PDB entry 1LFQ | X-ray diffraction, 2.60 A resolution | chains A and B

# Chain A
Name: Hemoglobin alpha chain
Organism: Homo sapiens
UniProt: P69905 (HBA_HUMAN); residues 1-141 here = UniProt positions 1-141
Sequence (141 residues; numbered 1 to 141; the number before each row is that of its first residue):
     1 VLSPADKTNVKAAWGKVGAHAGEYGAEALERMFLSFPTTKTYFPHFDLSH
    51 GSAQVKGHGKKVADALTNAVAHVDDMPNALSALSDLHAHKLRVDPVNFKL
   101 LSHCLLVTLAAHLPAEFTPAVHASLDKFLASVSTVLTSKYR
Bound ions: heme Fe near His87 (its only coordinating residue here)
Residues lining bound ligands: heme (HEM): Met32, Thr39, Tyr42, Phe43, His45, Phe46, His58, Lys61, Ala65, Leu66, Leu83, Leu86, His87, Leu91, Val93, Asn97, Phe98, Leu101, Val132, Leu136
UniProt features mapped onto this chain:
  - site: Lys61 (Not glycated)

# Chain B
Name: Hemoglobin beta chain
Organism: Homo sapiens
UniProt: P68871 (HBB_HUMAN); numbering as in UniProt (aligned over 1-146)
Sequence (146 residues; row label = number of the first residue in the row):
     1 VHLTPEEKSAVTALWGKVNVDEVGGEALGRLLVVYPWTQRFFESFGDLST
    51 PDAVMGNPKVKAHGKKVLGAFSDGLAHLDNLKGTFATLSELHCDKLHVDP
   101 ENFRLLGNVLVCVLAHHFGKEFTPPVQAAYQKVVAGVANALAHKYH
Bound ions: heme Fe near His92 (its only coordinating residue here)
Residues lining bound ligands: heme (HEM): Leu31, Thr38, Phe41, Phe42, His63, Lys66, Val67, Ala70, Phe71, Leu88, Leu91, His92, Leu96, Val98, Asn102, Phe103, Leu106, Val137, Leu141

# Chain A / chain B interface
Residue-residue contacts - 33 pairs, chain A then chain B:
  Arg31(A) - Phe122(B)  hydrogen bond (side chain-backbone)
  Arg31(A) - Thr123(B)
  Arg31(A) - Pro124(B)
  Arg31(A) - Gln127(B)  hydrogen bond
  Leu34(A) - Pro124(B)  hydrophobic
  Leu34(A) - Pro125(B)
  Leu34(A) - Ala128(B)
  Ser35(A) - Gln127(B)  hydrogen bond
  Ser35(A) - Ala128(B)
  Ser35(A) - Gln131(B)
  His103(A) - Asn108(B)  hydrogen bond (side chain-backbone)
  His103(A) - Gln131(B)
  Val107(A) - Cys112(B)  hydrophobic
  Val107(A) - Ala115(B)  hydrophobic
  Val107(A) - Phe122(B)  hydrophobic
  Val107(A) - Gln127(B)
  Ala110(A) - Ala115(B)
  Ala110(A) - His116(B)
  Ala111(A) - Ala115(B)
  Ala111(A) - Gly119(B)
  Ala111(A) - Lys120(B)
  His112(A) - Lys120(B)
  Pro114(A) - His116(B)  hydrogen bond (backbone-side chain)
  Phe117(A) - Arg30(B)  hydrogen bond (backbone-side chain)
  Phe117(A) - His116(B)
  Thr118(A) - Arg30(B)
  Pro119(A) - Arg30(B)
  Pro119(A) - Met55(B)  hydrophobic
  His122(A) - Arg30(B)  hydrogen bond
  His122(A) - Val34(B)
  Ala123(A) - Val34(B)  hydrophobic
  Asp126(A) - Val34(B)
  Asp126(A) - Tyr35(B)  hydrogen bond
Also at the interface, not in a pair above, chain A (20 interface residues in all): Glu30, Phe36, Cys104, Leu106, Ala120
Also at the interface, not in a pair above, chain B (20 interface residues in all): Val33, Pro51, Val111

# In short
The chain A/chain B interface involves 20 residues from each chain; the contacts include 8 hydrogen bonds.
Among the polar pairs are Arg31(A)-Phe122(B), Arg31(A)-Gln127(B) and Ser35(A)-Gln127(B). Chain A binds heme.
Bound to chain B: heme.
Chain A is Hemoglobin alpha chain and chain B is Hemoglobin beta chain, both from Homo sapiens; the structure,
Oxy hemoglobin (93% relative humidity), was determined by X-ray diffraction (same publication as 1JY7, 1LFL,
1LFT, 1LFV, 1LFY and 1LFZ).
